Entry 7B5G (X-ray diffraction, 2.40 A resolution); this record covers chains A and B.

# Chain A
Molecule: LexA repressor
From: Escherichia coli K-12
Notes: EC 3.4.21.88
UniProtKB: P0A7C2 (LEXA_ECOLI); numbering as in UniProt (aligned over 1-202)
Amino-acid sequence (202 residues; numbered 1 to 202; the number before each row is that of its first residue):
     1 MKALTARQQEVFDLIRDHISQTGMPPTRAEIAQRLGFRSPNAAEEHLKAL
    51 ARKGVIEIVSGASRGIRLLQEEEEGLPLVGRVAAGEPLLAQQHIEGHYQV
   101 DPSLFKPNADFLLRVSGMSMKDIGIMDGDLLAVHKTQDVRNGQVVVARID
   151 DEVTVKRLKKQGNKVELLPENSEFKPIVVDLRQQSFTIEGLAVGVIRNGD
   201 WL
Disordered / not traced: 1-70
UniProt features mapped onto this chain:
  - DNA-binding region: Arg-28 to Lys-48 (H-T-H motif)
  - active site (For autocatalytic cleavage activity): Ser-119, Lys-156
  - site: Ala-84, Gly-85 (Cleavage)

# Chain B
Molecule: Nanobody Nb14527, NbSOS3
From: Lama glama
Notes: antibody fragment or engineered binder
Amino-acid sequence (132 residues; row label = number of the first residue in the row):
     1 QVQLVESGGGVVQAGGSLRLSCAASGSIFSSNAMAWYRQAPGNVRRLVAA
    51 ISSRGDNTNYEDSVRGRFTISRDNAENTVSLQMNSLKPEDTAIYYCNVGS
   101 FYRGNYYGGSSWGQGTQVTVSSHHHHHHEPEA
Disordered / not traced: 124-132
Cystine bridges: Cys-22/Cys-96

# Interface between chain A and chain B
Residue-residue contacts (41):
  Glu-71(A) / Tyr-102(B)  hydrogen bond
  Glu-71(A) / Arg-103(B)  salt bridge
  Gly-75(A) / Arg-103(B)  hydrogen bond (backbone-side chain)
  Pro-77(A) / Tyr-102(B)
  Gly-85(A) / Gly-109(B)
  Gly-85(A) / Ser-110(B)  hydrogen bond (backbone-backbone)
  Pro-87(A) / Gly-99(B)
  Pro-87(A) / Ser-100(B)
  Pro-87(A) / Tyr-107(B)
  Pro-87(A) / Gly-108(B)
  Pro-87(A) / Gly-109(B)
  Leu-89(A) / Tyr-102(B)  hydrophobic
  Leu-89(A) / Tyr-107(B)  hydrophobic
  Ile-94(A) / Tyr-102(B)  hydrophobic
  His-97(A) / Arg-103(B)
  Phe-111(A) / Tyr-107(B)
  Lys-135(A) / Asn-105(B)
  Lys-135(A) / Tyr-106(B)  hydrogen bond (side chain-backbone)
  Lys-135(A) / Tyr-107(B)
  Gln-137(A) / Arg-46(B)  hydrogen bond (backbone-side chain)
  Gln-137(A) / Leu-47(B)  hydrogen bond (side chain-backbone)
  Gln-137(A) / Glu-61(B)
  Asp-138(A) / Arg-46(B)  salt bridge
  Arg-148(A) / Gly-108(B)  hydrogen bond (side chain-backbone)
  Arg-148(A) / Gly-109(B)
  Arg-148(A) / Ser-110(B)  hydrogen bond
  Asp-150(A) / Ser-110(B)  hydrogen bond (backbone-side chain)
  Asp-151(A) / Ser-110(B)
  Lys-160(A) / Gly-42(B)  hydrogen bond (side chain-backbone)
  Lys-160(A) / Asn-43(B)
  Lys-160(A) / Val-44(B)
  Gly-162(A) / Gly-42(B)
  Asn-163(A) / Gly-42(B)  hydrogen bond (side chain-backbone)
  Leu-181(A) / Gln-39(B)  hydrogen bond (backbone-side chain)
  Leu-181(A) / Asn-43(B)
  Ser-185(A) / Arg-45(B)  hydrogen bond
  Ser-185(A) / Trp-112(B)  hydrogen bond
  Phe-186(A) / Arg-45(B)
  Thr-187(A) / Tyr-37(B)
  Thr-187(A) / Arg-45(B)
  Glu-189(A) / Gly-108(B)
Other interface residues (no listed pair), chain A (30 interface residues in all): Glu-72, Glu-86, Leu-88, Ala-90, Asp-110, Val-165, Ile-188

# In short
Chain A and chain B form an interface of 30 and 20 residues respectively; the contacts include 14 hydrogen
bonds and 2 salt bridges. Polar contacts include Glu-71(A)/Arg-103(B), Asp-138(A)/Arg-46(B) and
Glu-71(A)/Tyr-102(B). UniProt lists active-site residues Ser-119(A) and Lys-156(A) on chain A.
Here chain A is LexA repressor (Escherichia coli K-12) and chain B is Nanobody Nb14527, NbSOS3 (Lama glama).
Entry 7B5G (Crystal structure of E.coli LexA in complex with nanobody NbSOS3(Nb14527)) was determined by X-ray
diffraction together with 7OCJ and 7ZRA from the same study.
